Entry 1S2V (X-ray diffraction, 2.10 A resolution); this record covers chains B and C of the 4 polymer chains in the assembly.

# Chain B (and C)
Name: Phosphoenolpyruvate phosphomutase
From: Mytilus edulis
Notes: EC 5.4.2.9; chain C of this document is another copy of the same molecule, construct and numbering; everything in this record applies to it too
Reference sequence: P56839 (PEPM_MYTED); residue numbers follow UniProt; this construct covers 1-295
Chain sequence (295 residues; row label = number of the first residue in the row):
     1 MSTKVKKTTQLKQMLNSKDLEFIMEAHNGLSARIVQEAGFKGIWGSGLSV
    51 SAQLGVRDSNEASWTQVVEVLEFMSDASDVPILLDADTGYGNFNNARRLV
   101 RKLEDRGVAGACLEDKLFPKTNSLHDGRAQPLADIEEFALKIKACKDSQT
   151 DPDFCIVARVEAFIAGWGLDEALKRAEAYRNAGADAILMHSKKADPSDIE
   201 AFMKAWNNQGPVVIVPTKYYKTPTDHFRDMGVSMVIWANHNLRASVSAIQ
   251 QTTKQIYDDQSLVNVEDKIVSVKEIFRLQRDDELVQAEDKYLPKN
Disordered / not traced: 1-3, 124-126, 294-295 (chain C: 1-3, 121-129, 295)
Bound ions: Mg2+ near Asp85 (its only coordinating residue here)
UniProt features mapped onto this chain:
  - active site: Asp58 (Nucleophile)
  - binding site (Mg(2+)): Asp58
  - mutagenesis: Asp58 (D58A/S: Abolishes enzyme activity; D58N: Strongly reduces enzyme activity), Asp85 (D85A: Strongly reduces enzyme activity and increases KM), Asp87 (D87A: Strongly reduces enzyme activity), Glu114 (E114A: Strongly reduces enzyme activity), Asn122 (N122A/D: Strongly reduces enzyme activity), Arg159 (R159A: Strongly reduces enzyme activity), His190 (H190A: Strongly reduces enzyme activity)

# Interface between chain B and chain C
Pairs across the interface (149):
  Phe22(B) with Gln260(C)
  Met24(B) with Ile256(C), hydrophobic
  Asn28(B) with Gln53(C)
  Gly29(B) with Gln53(C), hydrogen bond (backbone-backbone); Leu54(C); Gly55(C)
  Leu30(B) with Ala52(C); Gln53(C), hydrogen bond (backbone-backbone); Gly55(C); Leu242(C), hydrophobic; Val246(C), hydrophobic
  Arg33(B) with Gly55(C), hydrogen bond (side chain-backbone)
  Ile34(B) with Val246(C), hydrophobic; Ile249(C), hydrophobic; Gln250(C)
  Val35(B) with Thr253(C)
  Ala38(B) with Thr253(C); Tyr257(C)
  Gly39(B) with Tyr257(C)
  Phe40(B) with Thr253(C); Tyr257(C), hydrophobic
  Leu48(B) with Phe276(C), hydrophobic; Gln279(C)
  Ser51(B) with Gln279(C)
  Ala52(B) with Leu30(C); Ile275(C), hydrophobic; Gln279(C)
  Gln53(B) with Asn28(C); Gly29(C), hydrogen bond (backbone-backbone); Leu30(C), hydrogen bond (backbone-backbone)
  Leu54(B) with Gly29(C); Phe73(C)
  Gly55(B) with Arg33(C), hydrogen bond (backbone-side chain)
  Val56(B) with Gln279(C)
  Arg57(B) with Gln279(C), hydrogen bond (side chain-backbone); Arg280(C), hydrogen bond (side chain-backbone); Glu283(C), salt bridge; Leu284(C)
  Asp58(B) with Gln279(C), hydrogen bond (backbone-side chain)
  Ser59(B) with Leu284(C)
  Gln66(B) with Glu69(C), hydrogen bond; Phe73(C)
  Glu69(B) with Gln66(C), hydrogen bond; Glu69(C)
  Phe73(B) with Leu54(C); Gln66(C)
  Lys120(B) with Glu288(C), salt bridge; Leu292(C)
  Thr121(B) with Leu292(C); Pro293(C)
  Asn122(B) with Leu292(C)
  Ser123(B) with Glu288(C); Asp289(C); Leu292(C); Pro293(C), hydrogen bond (backbone-backbone)
  Tyr220(B) with Glu266(C)
  Thr224(B) with Gln260(C), hydrogen bond (side chain-backbone); Ser261(C)
  Arg228(B) with Gln260(C), hydrogen bond
  Trp237(B) with Ile256(C); Gln260(C); Leu262(C), hydrophobic
  His240(B) with Ile256(C); Leu262(C); Glu266(C), salt bridge; Ile269(C)
  Asn241(B) with Ile249(C); Thr253(C), hydrogen bond
  Leu242(B) with Leu30(C), hydrophobic; Ile275(C), hydrophobic
  Arg243(B) with Glu266(C), salt bridge; Ile269(C); Val270(C), hydrogen bond (side chain-backbone); Ser271(C); Val272(C); Ile275(C)
  Ala244(B) with Ala248(C); Thr252(C); Ile269(C), hydrophobic
  Ser245(B) with Ser245(C), hydrogen bond
  Val246(B) with Leu30(C), hydrophobic; Val270(C), hydrophobic; Ile275(C), hydrophobic; Leu278(C), hydrophobic
  Ser247(B) with Lys268(C); Val270(C)
  Ala248(B) with Ala244(C); Ala248(C), hydrophobic
  Ile249(B) with His27(C); Ile34(C); Asn241(C); Ser245(C)
  Gln250(B) with Ile34(C); Val270(C); Glu274(C), hydrogen bond
  Thr252(B) with His240(C); Asn241(C); Ala244(C)
  Thr253(B) with Val35(C); Ala38(C); Phe40(C); Asn241(C), hydrogen bond
  Ile256(B) with Met24(C), hydrophobic; Trp237(C); His240(C)
  Tyr257(B) with Ala38(C); Gly39(C); Phe40(C), hydrophobic
  Gln260(B) with Phe22(C); Thr224(C), hydrogen bond (backbone-side chain); Arg228(C), hydrogen bond; Trp237(C)
  Ser261(B) with Trp237(C)
  Leu262(B) with Pro216(C); Tyr220(C), hydrophobic; Trp237(C), hydrophobic; His240(C)
  Val263(B) with Tyr220(C)
  Glu266(B) with Tyr220(C); His240(C), salt bridge; Arg243(C), salt bridge
  Ile269(B) with His240(C); Arg243(C); Ala244(C), hydrophobic; Ser247(C)
  Val270(B) with Arg243(C), hydrogen bond (backbone-side chain); Ser247(C), hydrogen bond (backbone-side chain); Gln250(C)
  Ser271(B) with Arg243(C)
  Val272(B) with Asn239(C); Arg243(C)
  Glu274(B) with Gln250(C), hydrogen bond
  Ile275(B) with Ala52(C), hydrophobic; Leu242(C), hydrophobic; Val246(C), hydrophobic
  Phe276(B) with Leu48(C), hydrophobic
  Leu278(B) with Val246(C), hydrophobic
  Gln279(B) with Leu48(C); Ser51(C); Ala52(C); Val56(C), hydrogen bond (side chain-backbone); Arg57(C); Asp58(C)
  Arg280(B) with Arg57(C), hydrogen bond (backbone-side chain)
  Glu283(B) with Arg57(C), salt bridge
  Leu284(B) with Arg57(C); Ser59(C)
  Glu288(B) with Lys120(C)
  Leu292(B) with Lys120(C)
Interface residues without a listed pair, chain B (75 interface residues in all): His27, Ser31, Glu37, Ala77, Lys221, Asn239, Lys268, Arg277, Asp281
Interface residues without a listed pair, chain C (77 interface residues in all): Ser31, Ala77, Thr217, Lys221, Val263, Val265, Asp267, Arg277, Asp281

# Summary
The interface between chain B and chain C involves 75 residues on one side and 77 on the other, with 26
hydrogen bonds and 7 salt bridges. Polar contacts include Arg57(B)-Glu283(C), Lys120(B)-Glu288(C) and
His240(B)-Glu266(C).
Both chains are Phosphoenolpyruvate phosphomutase (Mytilus edulis). Entry 1S2V (Crystal structure of
phosphoenolpyruvate mutase complexed with Mg(II)) was determined by X-ray diffraction (same publication as
1S2T, 1S2U and 1S2W).
